PDB entry 3T1Q | X-ray diffraction, 2.70 A resolution | chains B and C of the 3 polymer chains in the assembly

Chain B (and C):
Molecule: Gliding protein MglB
From: Thermus thermophilus
Notes: chain C of this document is another copy of the same molecule, construct and numbering; everything in this record applies to it too
UniProt: Q5SJ83 (Q5SJ83_THET8); residue numbers follow UniProt; this construct covers 6-139
Chain sequence (136 residues; each row starts with the number of its first residue):
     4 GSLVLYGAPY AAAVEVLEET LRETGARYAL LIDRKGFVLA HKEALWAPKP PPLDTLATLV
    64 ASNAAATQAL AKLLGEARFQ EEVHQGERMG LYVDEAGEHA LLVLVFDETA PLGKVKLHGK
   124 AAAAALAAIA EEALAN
Disordered / not traced: 4-5, 138-139 (chain C: 4, 138-139)
Sequence notes: expression tag (4-5); engineered mutation Ala-14 (Glu in Q5SJ83), Ala-15 (Arg in Q5SJ83), Ala-124 (Arg in Q5SJ83), Ala-127 (Glu in Q5SJ83), Ala-131 (Arg in Q5SJ83); variant Ser-65 (Gly in Q5SJ83)
From the paper describing this entry:
  - mutagenesis - E14A/R15A/R124A/E127A/R131A: unchanged binding to Gliding protein mglA

Interface between chain B and chain C:
Pairs across the interface (43; chain B residue first):
  Pro-54(B) / Leu-76(C)
  Thr-58(B) / Leu-76(C)
  Leu-59(B) / Leu-73(C)
  Leu-62(B) / Ala-72(C)  hydrophobic
  Leu-62(B) / Leu-73(C)  hydrophobic
  Val-63(B) / Leu-73(C)  hydrophobic
  Asn-66(B) / Asn-66(C)
  Asn-66(B) / Ala-69(C)
  Asn-66(B) / Thr-70(C)
  Ala-69(B) / Ser-65(C)
  Thr-70(B) / Asn-66(C)
  Thr-70(B) / His-87(C)
  Ala-72(B) / Leu-62(C)  hydrophobic
  Leu-73(B) / Leu-59(C)  hydrophobic
  Leu-73(B) / Leu-62(C)  hydrophobic
  Leu-73(B) / Val-63(C)  hydrophobic
  Leu-73(B) / Leu-94(C)  hydrophobic
  Leu-76(B) / Pro-54(C)  hydrophobic
  Leu-77(B) / Pro-54(C)  hydrophobic
  Leu-77(B) / Met-92(C)
  Leu-77(B) / Leu-94(C)  hydrophobic
  Gly-78(B) / Arg-91(C)  hydrogen bond (backbone-side chain)
  Glu-79(B) / Gly-89(C)
  Glu-79(B) / Glu-90(C)  hydrogen bond (side chain-backbone)
  Glu-79(B) / Arg-91(C)  salt bridge
  Glu-79(B) / Met-92(C)  hydrogen bond (side chain-backbone)
  Phe-82(B) / His-87(C)
  Phe-82(B) / Gln-88(C)
  Phe-82(B) / Gly-89(C)
  Gln-83(B) / Gln-88(C)  hydrogen bond (backbone-backbone)
  Glu-85(B) / Glu-85(C)
  His-87(B) / Thr-70(C)
  His-87(B) / Phe-82(C)
  His-87(B) / Glu-85(C)  salt bridge
  Gln-88(B) / Phe-82(C)
  Gln-88(B) / Gln-83(C)  hydrogen bond (backbone-backbone)
  Gly-89(B) / Glu-79(C)
  Gly-89(B) / Arg-81(C)
  Gly-89(B) / Phe-82(C)
  Glu-90(B) / Glu-79(C)  hydrogen bond (backbone-side chain)
  Arg-91(B) / Glu-79(C)  salt bridge
  Met-92(B) / Leu-77(C)
  Met-92(B) / Glu-79(C)  hydrogen bond (backbone-side chain)
Other interface residues (no listed pair), chain B (28 interface residues in all): Pro-55, Arg-81, Gly-93, Leu-94, Val-108
Other interface residues (no listed pair), chain C (28 interface residues in all): Pro-55, Thr-58, Gly-78, Val-108

Overview:
The chain B/chain C interface involves 28 residues from each chain, with 7 hydrogen bonds and 3 salt bridges.
Polar pairs include Glu-79(B)/Arg-91(C), His-87(B)/Glu-85(C) and Gly-78(B)/Arg-91(C). From the paper:
E14A/R15A/R124A/E127A/R131A of chain B leave binding to Gliding protein mglA unchanged.
Chain B and chain C are both Gliding protein MglB (Thermus thermophilus); the structure, MglA bound to GppNHp
in complex with MglB, was determined by X-ray diffraction (same publication as 3T12).
